Entry 8P9R (X-ray diffraction, 1.52 A resolution); this record covers chains A and C of the 3 polymer chains in the assembly.

# Chain A
Protein: Biopolymer transport protein ExbD
From: Escherichia coli
UniProt: P0ABV2 (EXBD_ECOLI); residues 61-141 here = UniProt positions 61-141
Amino-acid sequence (82 residues; each row starts with the number of its first residue):
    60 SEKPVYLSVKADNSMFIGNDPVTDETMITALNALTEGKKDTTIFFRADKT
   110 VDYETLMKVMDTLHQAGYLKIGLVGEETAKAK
Disordered / not traced: 60, 135-141
Differences from the reference sequence: expression tag (60)

# Chain C
Protein: Protein TonB
UniProt: P02929 (TONB_ECOLI); residue numbers follow UniProt; this construct covers 40-62
Amino-acid sequence (23 residues; numbered 40 to 62; the number before each row is that of its first residue):
    40 KKAQPISVTMVTPADLEPPQAKK
Disordered / not traced: 40-42, 52-62
Differences from the reference sequence: conflict K40 (Ala in P02929), K41 (Pro in P02929), K61 (Val in P02929), K62 (Gln in P02929)
Swiss-Prot annotation at these positions:
  - natural variant: T51 (T51A: In strain: ECOR 28, ECOR 31 and 6 more)

# Interface between chain A and chain C
Residue-residue contacts (13; chain A residue first):
  F103(A) - V50(C)  hydrophobic
  M116(A) - I45(C)  hydrophobic
  M119(A) - I45(C)  hydrophobic
  H123(A) - P44(C)
  H123(A) - I45(C)
  I130(A) - V47(C)
  I130(A) - T48(C)  hydrogen bond (backbone-backbone)
  G131(A) - T48(C)
  L132(A) - V47(C)  hydrophobic
  L132(A) - T48(C)  hydrogen bond (backbone-backbone)
  L132(A) - M49(C)
  L132(A) - V50(C)  hydrogen bond (backbone-backbone)
  V133(A) - V50(C)  hydrophobic
Other interface residues (no listed pair), chain A (10 interface residues in all): D120, G134
Other interface residues (no listed pair), chain C (8 interface residues in all): S46, T51

# Overview
The interface between chain A and chain C involves 10 residues on one side and 8 on the other; the contacts
include 3 hydrogen bonds. Main-chain hydrogen bonds include I130(A)-T48(C), L132(A)-T48(C) and L132(A)-V50(C).
Chain A is Biopolymer transport protein ExbD (Escherichia coli) and chain C is Protein TonB; the structure,
Structure of the periplasmic domain of ExbD from E. coli in complex with TonB, was determined by X-ray
diffraction.
